Entry 8DYX (electron microscopy, 3.00 A resolution); this record covers chains I and E of the 23 polymer chains in the assembly.

Chain I:
Name: Circumsporozoite protein
Organism: Plasmodium falciparum
Amino-acid sequence (278 residues; row label = number of the first residue in the row):
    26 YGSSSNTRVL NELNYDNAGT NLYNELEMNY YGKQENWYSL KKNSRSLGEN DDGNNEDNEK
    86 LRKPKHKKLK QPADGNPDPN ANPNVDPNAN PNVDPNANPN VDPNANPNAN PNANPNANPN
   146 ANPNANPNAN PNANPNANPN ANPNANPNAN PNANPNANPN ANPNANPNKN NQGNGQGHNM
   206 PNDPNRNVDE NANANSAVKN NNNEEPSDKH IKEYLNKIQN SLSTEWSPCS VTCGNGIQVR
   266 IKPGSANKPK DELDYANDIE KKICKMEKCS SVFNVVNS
Disordered / not traced: 26-102, 193-303

Chain E:
Name: 311 heavy chain
Organism: Homo sapiens
Amino-acid sequence (225 residues; numbered 1 to 217 plus 8 insertion-coded residues; the number before each row is that of its first residue; a row labelled like 82A-82C holds insertion residues (82A, then the next letters in order)):
     1 QVQLVESGGG VVPPGRSLRL SCATSGFTFS NYGMHWVRQA PGKGLEWVAI IW
   52A Y
    53 DGSRNFYAAS VEGRFTISRD NSKNTLYLQM
82A-82C NSL
    83 RVEDTAVYYC ARAAYYDT
100A-100D SGYG
   101 DYWGQGTLVT VSSASTKGPS VFPLAPSSKS TSGGTAALGC LVKDYFPEPV TVSWNSGALT
   161 SGVHTFPAVL QSSGLYSLSS VVTVPSSSLG TQTYICNVNH KPSNTKVDKK VEPKSCD
Disordered / not traced: 114-217
Disulfide bonds: Cys-22/Cys-92

Interface between chain I and chain E:
Contacting residue pairs (22; chain I residue first):
  Val-118(I) with Phe-58(E), hydrophobic
  Asp-119(I) with Phe-58(E)
  Pro-120(I) with Phe-58(E), hydrophobic
  Asn-121(I) with Tyr-97(E), hydrogen bond; Thr-100(E), hydrogen bond (side chain-backbone); Ser-100A(E)
  Ala-122(I) with Tyr-97(E)
  Asn-123(I) with Trp-52(E); Tyr-97(E)
  Pro-124(I) with Gly-33(E); Ile-50(E), hydrophobic; Trp-52(E); Tyr-52A(E), hydrogen bond (backbone-backbone); Ala-95(E), hydrophobic
  Asn-125(I) with Asn-31(E); Tyr-32(E); Gly-33(E), hydrogen bond (side chain-backbone); Tyr-52A(E); Ala-95(E)
  Val-126(I) with Ser-30(E); Asn-31(E), hydrogen bond (backbone-backbone); Tyr-52A(E), hydrophobic
Interface residues without a listed pair, chain E (15 interface residues in all): Arg-56, Ala-96, Gly-100B

Summary:
Chain I and chain E form an interface of 9 and 15 residues respectively, with 5 hydrogen bonds. Polar contacts
include Asn-121(I)/Tyr-97(E), Asn-121(I)/Thr-100(E) and Asn-125(I)/Gly-33(E).
Chain I is Circumsporozoite protein (Plasmodium falciparum) and chain E is 311 heavy chain (Homo sapiens); the
structure, Cryo-EM structure of 311 Fab in complex with recombinant shortened Plasmodium falciparum
circumsporozoite protein (rsCSP), was determined by electron microscopy, deposited together with 8DYW, 8DYY,
8DZ4 and 8EKF.
